5GAN - chains V and J of the 35 polymer chains in the assembly; structure by electron microscopy, 3.70 A resolution.

[Chain V]
Molecule: U4 snRNA
Source organism: Saccharomyces cerevisiae
Sequence (160 nucleotides; each row starts with the number of its first residue):
     1 AUCCUUAUGC ACGGGAAAUA CGCAUAUCAG UGAGGAUUCG UCCGAGAUUG UGUUUUUGCU
    61 GGUUGAAAUU UAAUUAUAAA CCAGACCGUC UCCUCAUGGU CAAUUCGGUG UUCGCUUUUG
   121 AAUACUUCAA GACUAUGUAG GGAAUUUUUG GAAUACCUUU
Not modelled in the structure: 68-72, 105-127, 153-160

[Chain J]
Protein: Pre-mRNA-splicing factor 6
Source organism: Saccharomyces cerevisiae
UniProt: P19735 (PRP6_YEAST); residue numbers follow UniProt; this construct covers 1-899
Sequence (899 residues; row label = number of the first residue in the row):
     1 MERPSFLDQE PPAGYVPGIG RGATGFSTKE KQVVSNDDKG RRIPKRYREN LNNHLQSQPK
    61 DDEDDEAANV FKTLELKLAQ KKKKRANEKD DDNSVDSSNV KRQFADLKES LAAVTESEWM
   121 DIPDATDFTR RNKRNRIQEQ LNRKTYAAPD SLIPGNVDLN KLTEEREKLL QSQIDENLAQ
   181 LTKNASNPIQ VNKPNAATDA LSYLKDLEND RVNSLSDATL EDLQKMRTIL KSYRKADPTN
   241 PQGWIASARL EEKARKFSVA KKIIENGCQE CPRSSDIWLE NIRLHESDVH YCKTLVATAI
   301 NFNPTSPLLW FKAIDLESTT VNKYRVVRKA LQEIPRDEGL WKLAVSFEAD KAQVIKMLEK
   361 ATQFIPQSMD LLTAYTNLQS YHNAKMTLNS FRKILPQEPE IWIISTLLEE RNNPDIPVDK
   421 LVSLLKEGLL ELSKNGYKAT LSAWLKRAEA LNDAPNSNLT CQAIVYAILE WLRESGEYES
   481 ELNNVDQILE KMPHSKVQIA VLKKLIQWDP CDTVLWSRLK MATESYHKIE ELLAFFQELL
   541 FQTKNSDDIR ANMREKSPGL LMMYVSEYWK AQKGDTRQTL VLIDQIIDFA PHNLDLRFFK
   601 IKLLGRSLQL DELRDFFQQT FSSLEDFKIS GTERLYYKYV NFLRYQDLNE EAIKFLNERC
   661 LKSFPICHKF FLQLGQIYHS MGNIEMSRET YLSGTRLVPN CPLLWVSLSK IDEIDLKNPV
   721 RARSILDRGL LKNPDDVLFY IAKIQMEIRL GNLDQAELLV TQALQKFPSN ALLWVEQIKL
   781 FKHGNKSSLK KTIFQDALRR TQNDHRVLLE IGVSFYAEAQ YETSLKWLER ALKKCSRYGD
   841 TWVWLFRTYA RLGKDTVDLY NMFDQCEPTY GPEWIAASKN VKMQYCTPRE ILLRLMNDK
Not modelled in the structure: 1-154, 415-419, 527-529, 544-545, 881-885, 899

[Chain V / chain J interface]
Pairs across the interface (20; chain V residue first):
  U19(V) with Ala-196(J), base contact; Ala-197(J), base contact; Asp-199(J), base contact; Leu-201(J), phosphate contact; Tyr-203(J), hydrogen bond to the sugar
  U38(V) with Lys-791(J), hydrogen bond to the base
  G40(V) with Ser-787(J), sugar contact; Ser-788(J), hydrogen bond to the sugar; Lys-791(J), hydrogen bond to the base
  U41(V) with Ser-788(J), hydrogen bond to the phosphate; Lys-791(J), sugar contact
  C42(V) with Leu-789(J), phosphate contact; Thr-792(J), phosphate contact
  U49(V) with Ile-189(J), phosphate contact
  G50(V) with Pro-188(J), phosphate contact; Ile-189(J), phosphate contact
  U54(V) with Asp-199(J), base contact
  U55(V) with Asp-199(J), phosphate contact; Ala-200(J), hydrogen bond to the base; Leu-201(J), phosphate contact
Other interface residues (no listed pair), chain V (10 interface residues in all): U51
Other interface residues (no listed pair), chain J (16 interface residues in all): Asn-192, Thr-198, Ser-202

[Summary]
10 residues of chain V and 16 residues of chain J are in contact, with 6 hydrogen bonds. Among the polar pairs
are U38(V)/Lys-791(J), G40(V)/Lys-791(J) and U55(V)/Ala-200(J).
Here chain V is U4 snRNA and chain J is Pre-mRNA-splicing factor 6, both from Saccharomyces cerevisiae. Entry
5GAN (The overall structure of the yeast spliceosomal U4/U6.U5 tri-snRNP at 3.7 Angstrom) was determined by
electron microscopy (same publication as 5GAM, 5GAO and 5GAP).
